4KXT - chains A and B; structure by X-ray diffraction, 2.29 A resolution.

[Chain A]
Protein: Protein argonaute-1
From: Homo sapiens
Reference sequence: Q9UL18 (AGO1_HUMAN); numbering as in UniProt (aligned over 1-857)
Sequence (862 residues; numbered -4 to 857; the number before each row is that of its first residue; numbers below 1 keep their minus sign (Gly-4 is residue -4)):
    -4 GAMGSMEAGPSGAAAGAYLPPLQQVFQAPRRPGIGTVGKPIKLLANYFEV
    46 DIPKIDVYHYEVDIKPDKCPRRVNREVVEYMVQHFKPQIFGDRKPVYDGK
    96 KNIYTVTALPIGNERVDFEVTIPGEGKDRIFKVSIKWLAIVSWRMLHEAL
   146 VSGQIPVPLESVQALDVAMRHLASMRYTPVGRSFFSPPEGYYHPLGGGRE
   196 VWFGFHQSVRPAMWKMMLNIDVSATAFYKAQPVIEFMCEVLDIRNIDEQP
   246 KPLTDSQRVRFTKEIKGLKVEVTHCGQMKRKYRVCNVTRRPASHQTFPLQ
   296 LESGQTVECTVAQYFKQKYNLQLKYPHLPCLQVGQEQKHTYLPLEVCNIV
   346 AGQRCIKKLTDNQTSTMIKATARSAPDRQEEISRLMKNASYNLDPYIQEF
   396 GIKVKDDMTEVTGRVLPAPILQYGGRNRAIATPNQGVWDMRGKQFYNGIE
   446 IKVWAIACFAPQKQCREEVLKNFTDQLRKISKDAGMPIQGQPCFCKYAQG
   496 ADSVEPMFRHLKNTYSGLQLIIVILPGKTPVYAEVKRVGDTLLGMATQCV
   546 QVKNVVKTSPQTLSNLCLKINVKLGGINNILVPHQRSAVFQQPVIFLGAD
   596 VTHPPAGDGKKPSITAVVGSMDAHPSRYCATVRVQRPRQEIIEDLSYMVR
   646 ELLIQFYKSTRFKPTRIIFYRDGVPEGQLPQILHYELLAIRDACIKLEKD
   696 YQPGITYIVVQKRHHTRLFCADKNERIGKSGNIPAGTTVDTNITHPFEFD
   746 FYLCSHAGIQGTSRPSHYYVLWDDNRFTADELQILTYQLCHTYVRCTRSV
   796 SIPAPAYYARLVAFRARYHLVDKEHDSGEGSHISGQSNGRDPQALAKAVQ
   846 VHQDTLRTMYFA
Disordered / not traced: -4 to 21, 113-126, 819-834
Construct notes: expression tag (-4 to 0)
Curated features (UniProtKB/Swiss-Prot):
  - region: Tyr309 to Tyr314 (Interaction with guide RNA), Pro670 to Pro675 (Impairs access of bound RNA to the active site), Arg708 to Arg712 (Interaction with guide RNA), His751 to Arg759 (Interaction with guide RNA), Tyr788 to Tyr813 (Interaction with guide RNA)
  - natural variant: Phe180 (deletion: In NEDLBAS), Pro189 (P189L: In NEDLBAS), Leu190 (L190P: In NEDLBAS; L190R: In NEDLBAS), Glu195 (E195K: In NEDLBAS; uncertain significance), Gly199 (G199S: In NEDLBAS), Asp216 (D216V: In NEDLBAS; uncertain significance), Arg253 (R253H: In NEDLBAS; uncertain significance), Val254 (V254I: In NEDLBAS), Pro324 (P324L: In NEDLBAS; uncertain significance), Thr355 (T355I: In NEDLBAS; uncertain significance), Gln358 (Q358R: In NEDLBAS; uncertain significance), Glu376 (deletion: In NEDLBAS; uncertain significance), 4 further natural variant entries in UniProt
  - mutagenesis: Pro670 (P670S: Confers modest RNA cleavage activity; when associated with Q-675 and H-805), Leu674 (L674F: Confers modest RNA cleavage activity; when associated with H-805), Pro675 (P675Q: Does not confer enzyme activity by itself. Confers low RNA cleavage activity; when associated with H-805. Confers modest RNA cleavage activity; when associated with S-670 and H-805), Arg805 (R805H: Does not confer enzyme activity by itself. Confers modest RNA cleavage activity; when associated with F-674)
From the paper describing this entry:
  - binding site for the 12-nt RNA strand (chain B): Ile363, Thr524, Tyr527, Gln546, Tyr813
  - conformationally variable residues (loop rearrangement): Val669 to Pro675
  - catalytic residues: Glu635 (proposed by the authors, not directly observed)
  - mutagenesis - P670S/P675Q/R805H (7.8% to 12%), P675Q/R805H, R805H: increased catalytic activity
  - mutagenesis - P670S/P675Q: unchanged catalytic activity

[Chain B]
Molecule: 12-nt RNA strand
From: Spodoptera frugiperda
Notes: fragment: guide RNA
Sequence (12 nucleotides; each row starts with the number of its first residue; note: 9 numbers in that range are skipped by the numbering (no residue carries them; nothing is unmodelled there)):
     1 AAAAAAAAA
    19 AUU

[How chain A and chain B interact]
Pairs across the interface (79):
  Ser218(A) - A8(B)  hydrogen bond to the phosphate
  Ala219(A) - A7(B)  hydrogen bond to the sugar
  Ala219(A) - A8(B)  sugar contact
  His269(A) - U21(B)  salt bridge to the phosphate
  Arg275(A) - U20(B)  sugar contact
  Tyr277(A) - U20(B)  hydrogen bond to the sugar
  Phe292(A) - U21(B)  base contact
  Pro293(A) - U21(B)  base contact
  Leu294(A) - U21(B)  base contact
  Gln295(A) - U20(B)  base contact
  Gln295(A) - U21(B)  base contact
  Tyr309(A) - U21(B)  hydrogen bond to the phosphate
  Phe310(A) - U21(B)  phosphate contact
  Lys313(A) - A19(B)  hydrogen bond to the phosphate
  Lys313(A) - U20(B)  salt bridge to the phosphate
  Lys313(A) - U21(B)  salt bridge to the phosphate
  Tyr314(A) - U21(B)  hydrogen bond to the phosphate
  Lys333(A) - U21(B)  base contact
  His334(A) - U21(B)  hydrogen bond to the sugar
  Thr335(A) - U21(B)  sugar contact
  Tyr336(A) - U21(B)  hydrogen bond to the sugar
  Leu337(A) - U21(B)  sugar contact
  Arg349(A) - A9(B)  hydrogen bond to the phosphate
  Thr359(A) - A7(B)  base contact
  Ile363(A) - A6(B)  base contact
  Ile363(A) - A7(B)  base contact
  Thr366(A) - A7(B)  hydrogen bond to the sugar
  Ala367(A) - A6(B)  sugar contact
  Arg373(A) - A7(B)  salt bridge to the phosphate
  Leu520(A) - A1(B)  base contact
  Gly522(A) - A1(B)  base contact
  Lys523(A) - A1(B)  base contact
  Thr524(A) - A1(B)  hydrogen bond to the base
  Tyr527(A) - A1(B)  stacking on the base
  Lys531(A) - A1(B)  salt bridge to the phosphate
  Thr542(A) - A1(B)  phosphate contact
  Gln543(A) - A1(B)  hydrogen bond to the phosphate
  Cys544(A) - A1(B)  hydrogen bond to the phosphate
  Cys544(A) - A2(B)  sugar contact
  Val545(A) - A1(B)  phosphate contact
  Val545(A) - A2(B)  phosphate contact
  Gln546(A) - A1(B)  hydrogen bond to the sugar
  Gln546(A) - A2(B)  hydrogen bond to the phosphate
  Asn549(A) - A2(B)  hydrogen bond to the phosphate
  Thr557(A) - A2(B)  base contact
  Asn560(A) - A2(B)  hydrogen bond to the base
  Asn560(A) - A3(B)  sugar contact
  Leu561(A) - A2(B)  sugar contact
  Lys564(A) - A1(B)  salt bridge to the phosphate
  Lys564(A) - A2(B)  sugar contact
  Lys564(A) - A3(B)  salt bridge to the phosphate
  Lys568(A) - A1(B)  salt bridge to the phosphate
  Lys707(A) - A6(B)  salt bridge to the phosphate
  Arg712(A) - A7(B)  salt bridge to the phosphate
  His751(A) - A5(B)  hydrogen bond to the phosphate
  His751(A) - A6(B)  salt bridge to the phosphate
  Ile754(A) - A4(B)  base contact
  Ile754(A) - A5(B)  hydrogen bond to the sugar
  Gln755(A) - A5(B)  hydrogen bond to the sugar
  Gln755(A) - A6(B)  sugar contact
  Thr757(A) - A6(B)  sugar contact
  Thr757(A) - A7(B)  phosphate contact
  Ser758(A) - A6(B)  phosphate contact
  Arg759(A) - A6(B)  hydrogen bond to the phosphate
  Arg759(A) - A7(B)  salt bridge to the phosphate
  Arg759(A) - A8(B)  salt bridge to the phosphate
  Tyr788(A) - A4(B)  hydrogen bond to the phosphate
  Arg790(A) - A3(B)  salt bridge to the phosphate
  Arg790(A) - A4(B)  salt bridge to the phosphate
  Cys791(A) - A3(B)  sugar contact
  Cys791(A) - A4(B)  sugar contact
  Arg793(A) - A4(B)  hydrogen bond to the sugar
  Val795(A) - A4(B)  phosphate contact
  Val795(A) - A5(B)  phosphate contact
  Ser796(A) - A5(B)  hydrogen bond to the phosphate
  Tyr802(A) - A4(B)  phosphate contact
  Tyr802(A) - A5(B)  hydrogen bond to the phosphate
  Arg810(A) - A1(B)  salt bridge to the phosphate
  Tyr813(A) - A1(B)  base contact
Other interface residues (no listed pair), chain A (68 interface residues in all): Val217, Thr220, Val306, Leu354, Met362, Gln556, His710, Ala752, Gly753, Ala857

[In short]
Chain A and chain B form an interface of 68 and 12 residues respectively; the contacts include 25 hydrogen
bonds, 16 salt bridges and 1 aromatic stacking contact. Polar contacts include Thr524(A)-A1(B),
Asn560(A)-A2(B) and Ala219(A)-A7(B). From the paper: the catalytic residue Glu635(A); P670S/P675Q/R805H,
P675Q/R805H and R805H of chain A increase catalytic activity.
Chain A is Protein argonaute-1 (Homo sapiens) and chain B is a 12-nt RNA strand (Spodoptera frugiperda); the
structure, Structure of human ARGONAUTE1 in complex with guide RNA, was determined by X-ray diffraction.
